Entry 2NZ0 (X-ray diffraction, 3.20 A resolution); this record covers chains A and D of the 4 polymer chains in the assembly.

[Chain A]
Molecule: Kv channel-interacting protein 1
From: Homo sapiens
Notes: fragment: N-terminal deletion domain
UniProtKB: Q9NZI2 (KCIP1_HUMAN); residues 38-216 here correspond to UniProt positions 49-227 (UniProt number = residue number + 11)
Sequence (180 residues; numbered 37 to 216; the number before each row is that of its first residue):
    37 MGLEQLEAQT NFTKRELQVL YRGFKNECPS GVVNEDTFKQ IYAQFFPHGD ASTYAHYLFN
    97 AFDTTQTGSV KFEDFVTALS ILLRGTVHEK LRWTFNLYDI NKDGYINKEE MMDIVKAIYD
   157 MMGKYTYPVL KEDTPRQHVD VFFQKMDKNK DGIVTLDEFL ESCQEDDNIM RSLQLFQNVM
Unresolved in the structure: 159-168
Differences from the reference sequence: initiating methionine (37)
Curated features (UniProtKB/Swiss-Prot):
  - region: Asp203 to Met216 (Interaction with KCND2)
  - binding site (Ca(2+)): Asp135, Asn137, Asp139, Tyr141, Glu146, Asp183, Asn185, Asp187, Glu194
Metal / ion sites: Ca2+ site 1: Asp135, Asn137, Tyr141, Glu146; Ca2+ site 2: Asp187, Ile189, Glu194
What the authors report for this chain:
  - specificity-determining residues: Lys61 (by similarity / conservation)
  - mutagenesis - L115E: unchanged binding to Potassium voltage-gated channel subfamily D member 3 (chain D)
  - mutagenesis - L39E/Y57A/K61A: abolished signaling in response to Kv4.3 double mutant
  - mutagenesis - L39E/Y57A/K61A: abolished expression in response to Kv4.3 C110A mutant
  - mutagenesis - L39E/Y57A/K61A: unchanged binding to Kv4.3 C110A mutant

[Chain D]
Molecule: Potassium voltage-gated channel subfamily D member 3
From: Homo sapiens
Notes: fragment: N-terminal domain (residues 6-145)
UniProtKB: Q9UK17 (KCND3_HUMAN); numbering as in UniProt (aligned over 6-145)
Sequence (140 residues; row label = number of the first residue in the row):
     6 AAWLPFARAA AIGWMPVANC PMPLAPADKN KRQDELIVLN VSGRRFQTWR TTLERYPDTL
    66 LGSTEKEFFF NEDTKEYFFD RDPEVFRCVL NFYRTGKLHY PRYECISAYD DELAFYGILP
   126 EIIGDCCYEE YKDRKRENAE
Unresolved in the structure: 142-145
Curated features (UniProtKB/Swiss-Prot):
  - region: Ala6 to Pro21 (Interaction with KCNIP1 and KCNIP2), Glu70 to Asp78 (Interaction with KCNIP1)
  - binding site (Zn(2+)): His104, Cys110, Cys131, Cys132
  - natural variant: Val94 (V94M: In a colorectal cancer sample)
Metal / ion sites: Zn2+ site 1: His104, Cys131, Cys132 (shared with 1 residue of chain B); Zn2+ site 2: Cys110 (shared with 3 residues of chain B)
What the authors report for this chain:
  - mutagenesis - W8E/P10E/A15E: abolished signaling in response to KChIP1
  - mutagenesis - C110A: abolished expression
  - mutagenesis - E70A/F73E: decreased expression in response to KChIP1

[Interface between chain A and chain D]
Residue-residue contacts (18):
  Met37(A) - Phe73(D)  hydrophobic
  Leu39(A) - Glu72(D)
  Leu39(A) - Phe73(D)  hydrophobic
  Lys50(A) - Glu77(D)  salt bridge
  Arg51(A) - Asp78(D)  salt bridge
  Leu53(A) - Phe73(D)
  Gln54(A) - Glu72(D)
  Gln54(A) - Phe73(D)
  Gln54(A) - Phe75(D)
  Tyr57(A) - Glu70(D)  hydrogen bond
  Tyr57(A) - Phe73(D)  hydrophobic
  Tyr57(A) - Phe74(D)  hydrophobic
  Arg58(A) - Phe74(D)
  Lys61(A) - Leu65(D)
  Lys61(A) - Glu70(D)
  Lys61(A) - Phe120(D)  hydrogen bond (side chain-backbone)
  Pro65(A) - Ala119(D)
  Ser66(A) - Ala119(D)  hydrogen bond (side chain-backbone)
Other interface residues (no listed pair), chain A (15 interface residues in all): Gly38, Leu42, Asn62, Phe108
Other interface residues (no listed pair), chain D (13 interface residues in all): Thr69, Arg86, Gly122
Interface features reported in the paper:
  - pairs named by the authors: Leu42(A)-Phe73(D) (hydrophobic contact), Lys50(A)-Glu77(D) (salt bridge), Phe108(A)-Phe73(D) (hydrophobic contact)
  - hot spots on chain A (mutagenesis) - Y134E: abolished binding to Potassium voltage-gated channel subfamily D member 3 (chain D)
  - hot spots on chain D (mutagenesis) - W8E/P10E/A15E: abolished binding to Kv channel-interacting protein 1 (chain A)

[Summary]
Chain A and chain D form an interface of 15 and 13 residues respectively; the contacts include 3 hydrogen
bonds and 2 salt bridges. Polar contacts include Lys50(A)-Glu77(D), Arg51(A)-Asp78(D) and Tyr57(A)-Glu70(D).
The paper describes hydrophobic contacts between Leu42(A) and Phe73(D) and Phe108(A) and Phe73(D); a salt
bridge between Lys50(A) and Glu77(D). From the paper: L39E/Y57A/K61A of chain A abolish signaling in response
to Kv4.3 double mutant; the specificity determinant Lys61(A); 6 substitutions were tested in all.
Here chain A is Kv channel-interacting protein 1 and chain D is Potassium voltage-gated channel subfamily D
member 3, both from Homo sapiens. Entry 2NZ0 (Crystal structure of potassium channel Kv4.3 in complex with its
regulatory subunit KChIP1) was determined by X-ray diffraction.
